PDB entry 9EO2 | X-ray diffraction, 1.36 A resolution | chain AAA

Chain AAA:
Name: Lysozyme C
From: Gallus gallus
Notes: EC 3.2.1.17
UniProtKB: P00698 (LYSC_CHICK); residues 1-129 here correspond to UniProt positions 19-147 (UniProt number = residue number + 18)
Sequence (129 residues; row label = number of the first residue in the row):
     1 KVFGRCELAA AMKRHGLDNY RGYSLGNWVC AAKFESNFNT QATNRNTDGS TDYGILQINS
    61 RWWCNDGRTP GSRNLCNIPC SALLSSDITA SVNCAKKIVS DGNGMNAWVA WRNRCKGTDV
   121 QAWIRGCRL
Disulfide bonds: C6-C127, C30-C115, C64-C80, C76-C94
Ion coordination: platinum (II) ion site 1 near D18 (its only coordinating residue here); platinum (II) ion site 2 near D119 (its only coordinating residue here)
Swiss-Prot annotation at these positions:
  - active site: E35, D52
  - binding site (substrate): D101
What the authors report for this chain:
  - platinum (II) ion coordination: D18, D119

Summary:
From UniProt: active-site residues E35 and D52 and substrate-binding residue D101. The paper reports platinum
(II) ion coordination by D18 and D119.
Chain AAA is Lysozyme C (Gallus gallus); the structure, X-ray structure of the adduct formed upon reaction of
picoplatin with lysozyme (structure B), was determined by X-ray diffraction together with 9ENZ, 9EO5 and 9EO8
from the same study.
